8B6L - chains M and N of the 16 polymer chains in the assembly; structure by electron microscopy, 7.60 A resolution (low resolution: residue-level contacts below are approximate; hydrogen-bond / salt-bridge calls are withheld).

# Chain M
Protein: Dolichyl-diphosphooligosaccharide--protein glycosyltransferase subunit DAD1
Organism: Homo sapiens
Reference sequence: P61803 (DAD1_HUMAN); numbering as in UniProt (aligned over 1-113)
Chain sequence (113 residues; row label = number of the first residue in the row):
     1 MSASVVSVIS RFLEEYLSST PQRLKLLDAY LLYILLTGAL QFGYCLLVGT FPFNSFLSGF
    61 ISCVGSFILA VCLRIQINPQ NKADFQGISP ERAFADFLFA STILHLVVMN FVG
Unresolved in the structure: 1-3
Curated features (UniProtKB/Swiss-Prot):
  - modified residue: Ser2 (N-acetylserine)

# Chain N
Protein: Dolichyl-diphosphooligosaccharide--protein glycosyltransferase 48 kDa subunit
Organism: Homo sapiens
Reference sequence: P39656 (OST48_HUMAN); numbering as in UniProt (aligned over 1-456)
Chain sequence (456 residues; each row starts with the number of its first residue):
     1 MGYFRCARAG SFGRRRKMEP STAARAWALF WLLLPLLGAV CASGPRTLVL LDNLNVRETH
    61 SLFFRSLKDR GFELTFKTAD DPSLSLIKYG EFLYDNLIIF SPSVEDFGGN INVETISAFI
   121 DGGGSVLVAA SSDIGDPLRE LGSECGIEFD EEKTAVIDHH NYDISDLGQH TLIVADTENL
   181 LKAPTIVGKS SLNPILFRGV GMVADPDNPL VLDILTGSST SYSFFPDKPI TQYPHAVGKN
   241 TLLIAGLQAR NNARVIFSGS LDFFSDSFFN SAVQKAAPGS QRYSQTGNYE LAVALSRWVF
   301 KEEGVLRVGP VSHHRVGETA PPNAYTVTDL VEYSIVIQQL SNGKWVPFDG DDIQLEFVRI
   361 DPFVRTFLKK KGGKYSVQFK LPDVYGVFQF KVDYNRLGYT HLYSSTQVSV RPLQHTQYER
   421 FIPSAYPYYA SAFSMMLGLF IFSIVFLHMK EKEKSD
Unresolved in the structure: 1-39, 450-456
Curated features (UniProtKB/Swiss-Prot):
  - natural variant: Gly217 (G217D: In CDG1R)

# How chain M and chain N interact
Contacting residue pairs (36; chain M residue first):
  Arg23(M) - Met449(N)
  Leu26(M) - Phe442(N)
  Leu26(M) - Val445(N)
  Leu26(M) - Met449(N)
  Leu27(M) - Phe442(N)
  Tyr30(M) - Gly438(N)
  Tyr30(M) - Leu439(N)
  Tyr33(M) - Ser434(N)
  Tyr33(M) - Met435(N)
  Ile34(M) - Met435(N)
  Thr37(M) - Met435(N)
  Gln41(M) - Ser431(N)
  Tyr44(M) - Ser424(N)
  Tyr44(M) - Tyr428(N)
  Cys45(M) - Tyr428(N)
  Pro52(M) - Ala425(N)
  Ser55(M) - Ala425(N)
  Ser55(M) - Tyr428(N)
  Ser55(M) - Tyr429(N)
  Phe56(M) - Tyr428(N)
  Gly59(M) - Ser431(N)
  Cys63(M) - Ser431(N)
  Cys63(M) - Met435(N)
  Ser66(M) - Met435(N)
  Leu73(M) - Phe442(N)
  Ile77(M) - Phe446(N)
  Phe94(M) - Ser443(N)
  Phe94(M) - Phe446(N)
  Phe94(M) - Leu447(N)
  Phe97(M) - Leu439(N)
  Ser101(M) - Leu439(N)
  His105(M) - Met436(N)
  His105(M) - Leu439(N)
  Met109(M) - Phe433(N)
  Met109(M) - Met436(N)
  Val112(M) - Tyr429(N)
Other interface residues (no listed pair), chain M (29 interface residues in all): Gln22, Gly49, Phe51, Ser62, Leu98
Other interface residues (no listed pair), chain N (19 interface residues in all): Ile422, Pro427

# In short
Chain M and chain N form an interface of 29 and 19 residues respectively.
Here chain M is Dolichyl-diphosphooligosaccharide--protein glycosyltransferase subunit DAD1 and chain N is
Dolichyl-diphosphooligosaccharide--protein glycosyltransferase 48 kDa subunit, both from Homo sapiens. Entry
8B6L (Subtomogram average of the human Sec61-TRAP-OSTA-translocon) was determined by electron microscopy
together with 8B6Z from the same study.
